Entry 7E18 (X-ray diffraction, 1.65 A resolution); this record covers chain A.

Chain A:
Name: Replicase polyprotein 1ab
From: Severe acute respiratory syndrome coronavirus 2
Notes: EC 3.4.22.69
UniProtKB: P0DTD1 (R1AB_SARS2); residues 1-306 here correspond to UniProt positions 3264-3569 (UniProt number = residue number + 3263)
Amino-acid sequence (306 residues; row label = number of the first residue in the row):
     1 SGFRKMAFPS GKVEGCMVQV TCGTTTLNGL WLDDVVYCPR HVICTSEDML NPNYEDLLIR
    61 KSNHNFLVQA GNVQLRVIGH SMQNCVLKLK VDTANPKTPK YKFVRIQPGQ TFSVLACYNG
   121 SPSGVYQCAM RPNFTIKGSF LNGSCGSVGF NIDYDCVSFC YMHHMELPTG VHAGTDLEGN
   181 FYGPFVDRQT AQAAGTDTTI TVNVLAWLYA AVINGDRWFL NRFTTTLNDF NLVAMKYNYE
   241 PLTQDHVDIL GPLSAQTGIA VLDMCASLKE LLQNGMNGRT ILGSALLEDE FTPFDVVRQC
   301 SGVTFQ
Disordered / not traced: 304-306
Ligand contacts: YH-53 (HUR; N-[(2S)-1-[[(2S)-1-(1,3-benzothiazol-2-yl)-1-oxidanylidene-3-[(3S)-2-oxidanylidenepyrrolidin-3-yl]propan-2-yl]amino]-4-methyl-1-oxidanylidene-pentan-2-yl]-4-methoxy-1H-indole-2-carboxamide): Ser1, Thr25, Leu27, His41, Met49, Phe140, Leu141, Asn142, Gly143, Ser144, Cys145, His163, His164, Met165, Glu166, Pro168, His172, Asp187, Arg188, Gln189, Thr190, Ala191
Swiss-Prot annotation at these positions:
  - active site: His41 (For 3CL-PRO activity), Cys145 (Nucleophile)
  - site: Gln306 (Cleavage)
  - cross-link (Glycyl lysine isopeptide (Lys-Gly)): Lys5 (interchain with G-Cter in ubiquitin), Lys90 (interchain with G-Cter in ubiquitin)
From the paper describing this entry:
  - binding site for YH-53: His41, Cys145, His163, Glu166, Gln189, Thr190
  - catalytic residues: Cys145
  - conformationally variable residues (loop rearrangement): Arg188 to Ala194

Overview:
Chain A binds YH-53. From UniProt: active-site residues His41 and Cys145. The paper reports the catalytic
residue Cys145; a binding site for YH-53 at His41, Cys145 and His163 among others.
Chain A is Replicase polyprotein 1ab (Severe acute respiratory syndrome coronavirus 2); the structure, Crystal
structure of SAR-CoV-2 3CL protease complex with inhibitor YH-53, was determined by X-ray diffraction,
deposited together with 7E19.
